PDB entry 8YD1 | electron microscopy, 2.81 A resolution | chains A and B of the 21 polymer chains in the assembly

# Chain A (and B)
Name: ATP-dependent Clp protease ATP-binding subunit ClpC1
Organism: Mycobacterium tuberculosis H37Rv
Notes: chain B of this document is another copy of the same molecule, construct and numbering; everything in this record applies to it too
Reference sequence: P9WPC9 (CLPC1_MYCTU); residue numbers follow UniProt; this construct covers 168-824
Amino-acid sequence (657 residues; row label = number of the first residue in the row):
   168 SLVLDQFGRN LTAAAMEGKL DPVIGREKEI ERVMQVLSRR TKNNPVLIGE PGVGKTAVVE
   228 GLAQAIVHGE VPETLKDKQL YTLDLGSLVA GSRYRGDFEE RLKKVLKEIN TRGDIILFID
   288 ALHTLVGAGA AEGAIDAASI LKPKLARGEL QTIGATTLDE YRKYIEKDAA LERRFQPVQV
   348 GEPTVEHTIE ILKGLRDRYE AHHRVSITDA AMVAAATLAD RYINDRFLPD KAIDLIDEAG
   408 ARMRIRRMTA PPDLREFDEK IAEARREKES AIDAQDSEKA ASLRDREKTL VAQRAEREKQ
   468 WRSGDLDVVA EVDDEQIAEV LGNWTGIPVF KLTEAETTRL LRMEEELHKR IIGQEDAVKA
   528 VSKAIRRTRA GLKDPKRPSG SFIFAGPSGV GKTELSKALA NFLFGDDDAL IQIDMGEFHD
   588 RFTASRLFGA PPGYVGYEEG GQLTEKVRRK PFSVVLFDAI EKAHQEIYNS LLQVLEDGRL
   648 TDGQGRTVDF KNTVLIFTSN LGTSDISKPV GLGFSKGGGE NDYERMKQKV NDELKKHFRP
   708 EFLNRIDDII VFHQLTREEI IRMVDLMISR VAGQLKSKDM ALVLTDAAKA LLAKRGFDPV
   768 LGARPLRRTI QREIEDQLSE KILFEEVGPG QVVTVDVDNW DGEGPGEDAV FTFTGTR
Disordered / not traced: 168-169, 300-303, 415-475, 808-824 (chain B: 415-476, 669-674, 686-692, 807-824)
Construct notes: engineered mutation A288 (Glu in P9WPC9), S444 (Phe in P9WPC9), A626 (Glu in P9WPC9)
Metal / ion sites: Mg2+ near T223 (its only coordinating residue here)
Small-molecule neighbours:
  - ATP, molecule 1: D188, P189, V190, I191, R193, P218, G219, V220, G221, K222, T223, A224, E227, H354, I358, L362, P396, D397, I400
  - ATP, molecule 2: R517, I518, I519, P554, S555, G556, V557, G558, K559, T560, E561, D625, T665, N667, L722, M730, L733, M734, A770, R771, R774
Swiss-Prot annotation at these positions:
  - binding site (ATP): G216 to T223, G553 to T560

# Chain A / chain B interface
Residue-residue contacts (175):
  R176(A) - R314(B)
  D188(A) - R207(B)  salt bridge
  D188(A) - T208(B)
  P218(A) - A336(B)
  P218(A) - R340(B)
  G219(A) - R340(B)
  D251(A) - K270(B)  salt bridge
  L252(A) - I302(B)
  G253(A) - E266(B)
  S254(A) - K270(B)  hydrogen bond
  V256(A) - R262(B)
  V256(A) - G263(B)
  V256(A) - E266(B)
  V256(A) - I302(B)  hydrophobic
  A257(A) - G263(B)
  A257(A) - E266(B)
  A257(A) - E267(B)
  G258(A) - G263(B)
  S259(A) - R262(B)  hydrogen bond
  S259(A) - G263(B)
  R260(A) - Y261(B)
  R260(A) - G263(B)  hydrogen bond (side chain-backbone)
  R260(A) - D264(B)  salt bridge
  R260(A) - E267(B)
  Y261(A) - R262(B)  hydrogen bond (backbone-side chain)
  R262(A) - R262(B)
  G263(A) - R262(B)
  D264(A) - R262(B)
  F265(A) - R262(B)
  H290(A) - K309(B)  hydrogen bond
  T291(A) - I302(B)
  T291(A) - S306(B)
  G294(A) - G300(B)
  A295(A) - I302(B)  hydrophobic
  A297(A) - G300(B)
  A298(A) - R262(B)
  R365(A) - R207(B)
  Y366(A) - R207(B)
  Y366(A) - T208(B)
  H369(A) - S205(B)
  H369(A) - R206(B)
  H369(A) - R207(B)
  H370(A) - S205(B)
  H370(A) - R206(B)
  R393(A) - E339(B)  salt bridge
  R393(A) - F342(B)  hydrogen bond (side chain-backbone)
  R393(A) - P344(B)
  D397(A) - K209(B)  salt bridge
  D397(A) - R340(B)  salt bridge
  D401(A) - R206(B)  salt bridge
  D401(A) - K209(B)  salt bridge
  D401(A) - Q343(B)
  D404(A) - R206(B)  salt bridge
  D404(A) - R207(B)  hydrogen bond (side chain-backbone)
  D404(A) - T208(B)  hydrogen bond (side chain-backbone)
  E405(A) - R199(B)  salt bridge
  E405(A) - Q202(B)  hydrogen bond
  E405(A) - V203(B)
  E405(A) - R206(B)
  A408(A) - Q202(B)
  A408(A) - S205(B)
  A408(A) - R206(B)
  R409(A) - Q202(B)
  R411(A) - T241(B)
  I412(A) - Q202(B)
  N490(A) - R199(B)
  W491(A) - R199(B)
  W491(A) - Q343(B)
  W491(A) - P344(B)
  S555(A) - E708(B)
  S555(A) - R712(B)
  E561(A) - K543(B)  salt bridge
  K564(A) - K543(B)
  K564(A) - D644(B)  salt bridge
  Q579(A) - D644(B)  hydrogen bond
  Q579(A) - R646(B)  hydrogen bond (backbone-side chain)
  D581(A) - Q640(B)  hydrogen bond
  G583(A) - N636(B)
  G583(A) - S637(B)
  G583(A) - Q640(B)
  E584(A) - F595(B)
  E584(A) - S637(B)
  E584(A) - Q640(B)  hydrogen bond
  E584(A) - L647(B)
  E584(A) - T648(B)
  H586(A) - E633(B)
  H586(A) - N636(B)
  H586(A) - S637(B)
  D587(A) - R588(B)
  D587(A) - F589(B)
  F589(A) - S592(B)
  F589(A) - P598(B)
  F589(A) - Y601(B)
  S592(A) - P599(B)  hydrogen bond (side chain-backbone)
  R593(A) - F595(B)
  R593(A) - P598(B)
  R593(A) - P599(B)
  R593(A) - T648(B)  hydrogen bond (side chain-backbone)
  R593(A) - D649(B)  hydrogen bond (side chain-backbone)
  R593(A) - G650(B)
  A597(A) - P599(B)
  A597(A) - G600(B)
  Y601(A) - G600(B)
  V602(A) - P599(B)
  V602(A) - G600(B)  hydrogen bond (backbone-backbone)
  V602(A) - Y601(B)
  V602(A) - E605(B)
  G603(A) - P599(B)
  G603(A) - Y604(B)
  E605(A) - K330(B)
  E605(A) - K334(B)
  E606(A) - R329(B)
  E606(A) - Y604(B)
  Q609(A) - T648(B)
  Q609(A) - D649(B)  hydrogen bond (side chain-backbone)
  Q609(A) - G650(B)
  Q609(A) - G652(B)
  E612(A) - R329(B)  salt bridge
  R615(A) - R329(B)
  R615(A) - E333(B)  salt bridge
  R616(A) - I215(B)
  R616(A) - L325(B)
  R616(A) - Y328(B)
  R616(A) - E333(B)  salt bridge
  K617(A) - Q346(B)
  K629(A) - N636(B)  hydrogen bond
  K629(A) - L639(B)
  K629(A) - R706(B)
  R653(A) - E333(B)
  R653(A) - K334(B)
  N667(A) - E708(B)
  T670(A) - R706(B)  hydrogen bond (backbone-side chain)
  T670(A) - E708(B)  hydrogen bond
  S674(A) - P707(B)
  R737(A) - D541(B)  salt bridge
  V738(A) - L539(B)  hydrophobic
  Q741(A) - R388(B)
  Q741(A) - P542(B)
  L742(A) - G538(B)
  L742(A) - L539(B)  hydrophobic
  L742(A) - K540(B)
  K743(A) - L539(B)
  K745(A) - G538(B)
  L768(A) - N711(B)
  R771(A) - R544(B)
  R771(A) - E643(B)
  R771(A) - N711(B)
  R771(A) - R712(B)
  R774(A) - D541(B)  salt bridge
  R774(A) - R544(B)
  R774(A) - E643(B)  salt bridge
  R775(A) - I713(B)
  R775(A) - D714(B)
  Q778(A) - R534(B)
  Q778(A) - D714(B)
  R779(A) - D715(B)  salt bridge
  E782(A) - R534(B)  salt bridge
  E782(A) - L539(B)
  D783(A) - K530(B)
  D783(A) - R534(B)
  L785(A) - L539(B)  hydrophobic
  S786(A) - R533(B)
  S786(A) - R534(B)
  S786(A) - A537(B)
  S786(A) - L539(B)
  E787(A) - K530(B)  salt bridge
  E787(A) - R533(B)
  I789(A) - L539(B)  hydrophobic
  L790(A) - L499(B)  hydrophobic
  L790(A) - T504(B)
  L790(A) - L507(B)  hydrophobic
  L790(A) - R533(B)
  L790(A) - R536(B)
  F791(A) - L508(B)  hydrophobic
  E792(A) - K498(B)  salt bridge
Other interface residues (no listed pair), chain A (101 interface residues in all): L187, G296, T324, D326, D392, I400, V487, T560, R588, T590, G596, D625, S671
Other interface residues (no listed pair), chain B (97 interface residues in all): E198, M201, P239, R268, E299, A301, I307, K311, Y331, A337, T384, Q651, L710

# Overview
101 residues of chain A and 97 residues of chain B are in contact; the contacts include 21 hydrogen bonds and
22 salt bridges. Among the polar pairs are D188(A)-R207(B), D251(A)-K270(B) and R260(A)-D264(B). Chain A binds
ATP. UniProt lists 16 ATP-binding residues on chain A.
Both chains are ATP-dependent Clp protease ATP-binding subunit ClpC1 (Mycobacterium tuberculosis H37Rv). Entry
8YD1 (CryoEM structure of M. tuberculosis ClpC1P1P2 complex bound to bortezomib, conformation 1) was
determined by electron microscopy.
